Entry 8WLQ (electron microscopy, 3.80 A resolution); this record covers chains ZB and ZG of the 96 polymer chains in the assembly.

Chain ZB:
Molecule: Flagellar basal-body rod protein FlgG
Source organism: Salmonella enterica subsp. enterica serovar Typhimurium str. LT2
UniProt: P0A1J3 (FLGG_SALTY); residues 1-260 here = UniProt positions 1-260
Chain sequence (260 residues; each row starts with the number of its first residue):
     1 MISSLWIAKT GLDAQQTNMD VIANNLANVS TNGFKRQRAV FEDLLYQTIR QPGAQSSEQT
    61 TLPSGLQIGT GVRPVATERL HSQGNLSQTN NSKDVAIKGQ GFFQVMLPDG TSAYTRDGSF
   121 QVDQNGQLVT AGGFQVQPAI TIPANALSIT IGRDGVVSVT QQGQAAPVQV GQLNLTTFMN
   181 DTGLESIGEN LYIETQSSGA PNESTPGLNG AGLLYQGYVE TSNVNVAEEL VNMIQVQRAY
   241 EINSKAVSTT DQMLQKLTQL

Chain ZG:
Molecule: Flagellar hook protein FlgE
Source organism: Salmonella enterica subsp. enterica serovar Typhimurium str. LT2
UniProt: P0A1J1 (FLGE_SALTY); numbering as in UniProt (aligned over 1-403)
Chain sequence (403 residues; row label = number of the first residue in the row):
     1 MSFSQAVSGL NAAATNLDVI GNNIANSATY GFKSGTASFA DMFAGSKVGL GVKVAGITQD
    61 FTDGTTTNTG RGLDVAISQN GFFRLVDSNG SVFYSRNGQF KLDENRNLVN MQGMQLTGYP
   121 ATGTPPTIQQ GANPAPITIP NTLMAAKSTT TASMQINLNS TDPVPSKTPF SVSDADSYNK
   181 KGTVTVYDSQ GNAHDMNVYF VKTKDNEWAV YTHDSSDPAA TAPTTASTTL KFNENGILES
   241 GGTVNITTGT INGATAATFS LSFLNSMQQN TGANNIVATN QNGYKPGDLV SYQINNDGTV
   301 VGNYSNEQEQ VLGQIVLANF ANNEGLASQG DNVWAATQAS GVALLGTAGS GNFGKLTNGA
   361 LEASNVDLSK ELVNMIVAQR NYQSNAQTIK TQDQILNTLV NLR
Disordered / not traced: 1, 403

Chain ZB / chain ZG interface:
Contacting residue pairs (81):
  Gln16(ZB) with Gln392(ZG)
  Met19(ZB) with Ser2(ZG); Thr391(ZG); Gln392(ZG); Ile395(ZG), hydrophobic
  Asp20(ZB) with Ser2(ZG), hydrogen bond (side chain-backbone); Gln5(ZG)
  Ala23(ZB) with Ser2(ZG); Thr388(ZG)
  Asn24(ZB) with Phe43(ZG); Gly51(ZG)
  Leu26(ZB) with Ser384(ZG); Asn385(ZG); Thr388(ZG)
  Ala27(ZB) with Gln5(ZG); Ser8(ZG); Gly9(ZG); Val52(ZG); Asn385(ZG)
  Asn28(ZB) with Asp41(ZG); Gly51(ZG); Val52(ZG)
  Val29(ZB) with Asn381(ZG)
  Ser30(ZB) with Asn16(ZG); Phe39(ZG); Asn381(ZG)
  Thr31(ZB) with Phe39(ZG); Val52(ZG)
  Phe34(ZB) with Asp41(ZG); Phe43(ZG), hydrophobic
  Gln37(ZB) with Phe43(ZG)
  Val75(ZB) with Lys47(ZG)
  Ala76(ZB) with Lys47(ZG)
  Thr77(ZB) with Lys47(ZG)
  Arg79(ZB) with Asp41(ZG), salt bridge; Phe43(ZG)
  Asn91(ZB) with Asp60(ZG)
  Lys93(ZB) with Glu324(ZG), salt bridge
  Gln121(ZB) with Asn322(ZG); Glu324(ZG)
  Val122(ZB) with Ala321(ZG); Asn322(ZG), hydrogen bond (backbone-side chain)
  Asp123(ZB) with Ala321(ZG); Asn322(ZG)
  Gln124(ZB) with Ala321(ZG); Gln338(ZG), hydrogen bond (side chain-backbone); Ala339(ZG); Gly341(ZG)
  Ala144(ZB) with Asn352(ZG)
  Asn145(ZB) with Asn352(ZG)
  Ala146(ZB) with Asn352(ZG), hydrogen bond (backbone-side chain)
  Leu147(ZB) with Asn352(ZG)
  Gln162(ZB) with Gly351(ZG)
  Glu185(ZB) with Gly45(ZG); Ser46(ZG)
  Ser186(ZB) with Phe43(ZG); Ala44(ZG)
  Ile187(ZB) with Phe43(ZG)
  Gly188(ZB) with Asp41(ZG); Phe43(ZG)
  Glu189(ZB) with Ala40(ZG); Asp41(ZG), hydrogen bond (backbone-backbone)
  Asn190(ZB) with Phe39(ZG); Ala40(ZG); Asp41(ZG), hydrogen bond (backbone-side chain)
  Val226(ZB) with Ser384(ZG)
  Leu230(ZB) with Ser384(ZG); Gln387(ZG)
  Met233(ZB) with Gln387(ZG); Thr388(ZG), hydrogen bond; Thr391(ZG)
  Gln237(ZB) with Thr391(ZG); Gln394(ZG), hydrogen bond
  Tyr240(ZB) with Ile395(ZG), hydrophobic; Leu399(ZG)
  Glu241(ZB) with Thr398(ZG)
  Ser244(ZB) with Thr398(ZG); Leu399(ZG); Leu402(ZG)
  Val247(ZB) with Leu402(ZG), hydrophobic
  Ser248(ZB) with Leu402(ZG)
Also at the interface, not in a pair above, chain ZB (46 interface residues in all): Leu12, Asn32, Leu184
Also at the interface, not in a pair above, chain ZG (41 interface residues in all): Ala6, Met42, Gly49, Leu50, Ser340

In short:
46 residues of chain ZB face 41 of chain ZG across their interface; the contacts include 8 hydrogen bonds and
2 salt bridges. Polar contacts include Arg79(ZB)-Asp41(ZG), Lys93(ZB)-Glu324(ZG) and Asp20(ZB)-Ser2(ZG).
Here chain ZB is Flagellar basal-body rod protein FlgG and chain ZG is Flagellar hook protein FlgE, both from
Salmonella enterica subsp. enterica serovar Typhimurium str. LT2. Entry 8WLQ (Cryo-EM structure of the whole
rod-export apparatus with hook within the flagellar motor-hook complex in the ...) was determined by electron
microscopy (same publication as 8WHT, 8WIW, 8WK3, 8WK4, 8WKI, 8WKK and 11 further entries).
